Entry 1XF9 (X-ray diffraction, 2.70 A resolution); this record covers chain A.

Chain A:
Protein: Cystic fibrosis transmembrane conductance regulator
Organism: Mus musculus
Notes: fragment: nbd1
Reference sequence: P26361 (CFTR_MOUSE); residues 388-670 here = UniProt positions 388-670
Sequence (283 residues; numbered 388 to 670; the number before each row is that of its first residue):
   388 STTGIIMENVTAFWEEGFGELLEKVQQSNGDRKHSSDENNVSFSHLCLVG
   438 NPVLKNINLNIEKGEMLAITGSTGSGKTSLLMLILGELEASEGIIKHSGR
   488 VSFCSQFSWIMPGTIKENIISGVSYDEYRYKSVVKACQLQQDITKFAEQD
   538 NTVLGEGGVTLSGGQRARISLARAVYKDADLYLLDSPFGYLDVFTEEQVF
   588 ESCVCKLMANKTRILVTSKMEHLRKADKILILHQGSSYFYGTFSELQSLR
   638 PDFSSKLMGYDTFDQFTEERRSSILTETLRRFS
Unresolved in the structure: 388-389, 412-428
Differences from the reference sequence: cloning artifact (388); engineered mutation Ser508 (Phe in P26361)
Swiss-Prot annotation at these positions:
  - binding site (ATP): Trp401, Gly458 to Thr465, Gln493
  - modified residue (Phosphoserine): Ser549, Ser660, Ser670
  - lipidation: Cys524 (S-palmitoyl cysteine)
Ion coordination: Mg2+: Thr465, Gln493 (together with ATP)
Residues lining bound ligands: ATP (adenosine-5'-triphosphate): Trp401, Leu409, Glu410, Phe430, Leu433, Val440, Ser459, Thr460, Gly461, Ser462, Gly463, Lys464, Thr465, Ser466, Gln493

Overview:
Chain A binds ATP. Thr465 and Gln493 form the Mg2+ site. From UniProt: 10 ATP-binding residues.
Chain A is Cystic fibrosis transmembrane conductance regulator (Mus musculus); the structure, Structure of
NBD1 from murine CFTR- F508S mutant, was determined by X-ray diffraction together with 1XFA from the same
study.
